PDB entry 4H9O | X-ray diffraction, 2.05 A resolution | chains A and C of the 3 polymer chains in the assembly

[Chain A]
Protein: Histone H3.3
Source organism: Homo sapiens
Reference sequence: P84243 (H33_HUMAN); residues 1-135 here correspond to UniProt positions 2-136 (UniProt number = residue number + 1)
Chain sequence (135 residues; row label = number of the first residue in the row):
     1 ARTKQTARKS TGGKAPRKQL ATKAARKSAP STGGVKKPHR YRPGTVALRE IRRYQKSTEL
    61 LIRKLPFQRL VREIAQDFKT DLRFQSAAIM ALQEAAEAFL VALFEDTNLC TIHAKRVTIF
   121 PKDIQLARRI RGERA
Not modelled in the structure: 1-37, 135
Sequence notes: engineered mutation Met-90 (Gly91 in P84243), Ala-96 (Ser97 in P84243), Phe-99 (Tyr100 in P84243), Ala-102 (Gly103 in P84243), Thr-111 (Ala112 in P84243), Phe-120 (Met121 in P84243)
UniProt features mapped onto this chain:
  - site: Ser-31 (Interaction with ZMYND11)
  - modified residue: Arg-2 (Asymmetric dimethylarginine), Thr-3 (Phosphothreonine), Lys-4 (Allysine), Gln-5 (5-glutamyl dopamine), Thr-6 (Phosphothreonine), Arg-8 (Citrulline), Lys-9 (N6,N6,N6-trimethyllysine), Ser-10 (ADP-ribosylserine), Thr-11 (Phosphothreonine), Lys-14 (N6-(2-hydroxyisobutyryl)lysine), Arg-17 (Asymmetric dimethylarginine), Lys-18 (N6-(2-hydroxyisobutyryl)lysine), Lys-23 (N6-(2-hydroxyisobutyryl)lysine), Arg-26 (Citrulline), Lys-27 (N6,N6,N6-trimethyllysine), Ser-28 (ADP-ribosylserine), Ser-31 (Phosphoserine), Lys-36 (N6,N6,N6-trimethyllysine), Lys-37 (N6-methyllysine), Tyr-41 (Phosphotyrosine) and 9 more in UniProt
  - lipidation: Lys-18 (N6-decanoyllysine)

[Chain C]
Protein: Death domain-associated protein 6
Source organism: Homo sapiens
Reference sequence: Q9UER7 (DAXX_HUMAN); residue numbers follow UniProt; this construct covers 178-389
Chain sequence (212 residues; row label = number of the first residue in the row):
   178 SPRTRGSRRQ IQRLEQLLAL YVAEIRRLQE KELDLSELDD PDSAYLQEAR LKRKLIRLFG
   238 RLCELKDCSS LTGRVIEQRI PYRGTRYPEV NRRIERLINK PGPDTFPDYG DVLRAVEKAA
   298 ARHSLGLPRQ QLQLMAQDAF RDVGIRLQER RHLDLIYNFG CHLTDDYRPG VDPALSDPVL
   358 ARRLRENRSL AMSRLDEVIS KYAMLQDKSE EG
Not modelled in the structure: 178-181, 387-389
UniProt features mapped onto this chain:
  - modified residue (Phosphoserine): Ser-178, Ser-213
  - mutagenesis: Gln-206 (Q206L: Impairs interaction with histones H3 and H4), Ser-220 (S220A: Abolishes interaction with histones H3 and H4), Tyr-222 (Y222A/S: Abolishes interaction with histones H3 and H4; Y222E: Abolishes interaction with histone H3.3), Glu-225 (E225L: Impairs interaction with histones H3 and H4), Lys-229 (K229A/L: Impairs interaction with histones H3 and H4), Arg-251 (R251A: Abolishes interaction with histones H3 and H4), Phe-317 (F317A: Abolishes interaction with histones H3 and H4), Arg-328 (R328A: Abolishes interaction with histones H3 and H4), Asp-331 (D331A: Abolishes interaction with histones H3 and H4)

[How chain A and chain C interact]
Residue-residue contacts (125):
  His-39(A) / Cys-245(C)
  His-39(A) / Ser-246(C)  hydrogen bond (backbone-backbone)
  Arg-40(A) / Cys-245(C)
  Arg-40(A) / Leu-248(C)
  Arg-40(A) / Thr-249(C)
  Arg-40(A) / Gly-250(C)
  Tyr-41(A) / Glu-192(C)  hydrogen bond
  Tyr-41(A) / Phe-236(C)  hydrophobic
  Tyr-41(A) / Leu-239(C)
  Tyr-41(A) / Cys-240(C)  hydrophobic
  Tyr-41(A) / Lys-243(C)
  Tyr-41(A) / Cys-245(C)
  Pro-43(A) / Glu-192(C)
  Pro-43(A) / Phe-236(C)  hydrophobic
  Gly-44(A) / Glu-192(C)  hydrogen bond (backbone-side chain)
  Thr-45(A) / Glu-192(C)  hydrogen bond (side chain-backbone)
  Thr-45(A) / Ala-196(C)
  Val-46(A) / Leu-195(C)  hydrophobic
  Val-46(A) / Val-199(C)  hydrophobic
  Leu-48(A) / Thr-249(C)
  Arg-49(A) / Asp-342(C)  salt bridge
  Ile-51(A) / Leu-232(C)  hydrophobic
  Ile-51(A) / Ile-233(C)
  Ile-51(A) / Thr-249(C)
  Arg-52(A) / Thr-249(C)  hydrogen bond (side chain-backbone)
  Arg-52(A) / Gly-250(C)
  Arg-52(A) / Arg-251(C)
  Arg-52(A) / Asn-335(C)  hydrogen bond
  Arg-53(A) / Asn-335(C)
  Arg-53(A) / Phe-336(C)  hydrogen bond (side chain-backbone)
  Arg-53(A) / Gly-337(C)  hydrogen bond (side chain-backbone)
  Arg-53(A) / Cys-338(C)
  Arg-53(A) / His-339(C)
  Arg-53(A) / Asp-342(C)  salt bridge
  Tyr-54(A) / Val-199(C)
  Tyr-54(A) / Ile-202(C)  hydrophobic
  Tyr-54(A) / Lys-229(C)
  Tyr-54(A) / Leu-232(C)  hydrophobic
  Gln-55(A) / Ile-233(C)
  Gln-55(A) / Thr-249(C)  hydrogen bond
  Gln-55(A) / Arg-251(C)  hydrogen bond
  Lys-56(A) / Arg-251(C)
  Lys-56(A) / Asp-331(C)  salt bridge
  Lys-56(A) / Leu-332(C)
  Lys-56(A) / Asn-335(C)
  Ser-57(A) / Lys-229(C)
  Glu-59(A) / Arg-251(C)  salt bridge
  Glu-59(A) / Pro-280(C)
  Lys-64(A) / Tyr-222(C)
  Lys-64(A) / Leu-223(C)
  Lys-64(A) / Ala-226(C)
  Leu-65(A) / Pro-218(C)  hydrophobic
  Gln-68(A) / Glu-214(C)
  Gln-68(A) / Leu-215(C)  hydrogen bond (side chain-backbone)
  Gln-68(A) / Asp-217(C)  hydrogen bond (side chain-backbone)
  Gln-68(A) / Ser-220(C)  hydrogen bond
  Gln-68(A) / Tyr-222(C)
  Gln-68(A) / Leu-223(C)
  Arg-69(A) / Leu-215(C)
  Arg-69(A) / Asp-216(C)  salt bridge
  Arg-72(A) / Leu-212(C)  hydrogen bond (side chain-backbone)
  Arg-72(A) / Leu-215(C)
  Arg-72(A) / Asp-216(C)
  Ala-75(A) / Leu-212(C)  hydrophobic
  Gln-76(A) / Leu-212(C)
  Thr-80(A) / Leu-212(C)
  Arg-83(A) / Glu-209(C)  salt bridge
  Arg-83(A) / Leu-210(C)
  Arg-83(A) / Asp-211(C)
  Phe-84(A) / Lys-208(C)
  Phe-84(A) / Glu-209(C)
  Phe-84(A) / Leu-210(C)  hydrogen bond (backbone-backbone)
  Phe-84(A) / Leu-215(C)  hydrophobic
  Gln-85(A) / Lys-208(C)
  Gln-85(A) / Leu-340(C)
  Ser-86(A) / Leu-205(C)
  Ser-86(A) / Gln-206(C)
  Ser-86(A) / Lys-208(C)  hydrogen bond (backbone-backbone)
  Ser-86(A) / Leu-210(C)
  Ser-86(A) / Tyr-222(C)
  Ser-86(A) / Glu-225(C)  hydrogen bond
  Ala-87(A) / Gln-206(C)  hydrogen bond (backbone-backbone)
  Ala-87(A) / Cys-338(C)  hydrophobic
  Ala-87(A) / Leu-340(C)  hydrophobic
  Ile-89(A) / Leu-215(C)  hydrophobic
  Ile-89(A) / Tyr-222(C)
  Met-90(A) / Tyr-222(C)
  Met-90(A) / Lys-229(C)
  Ala-91(A) / Phe-336(C)
  Gln-93(A) / Tyr-222(C)  hydrogen bond
  Glu-94(A) / Phe-336(C)
  Ala-98(A) / Leu-332(C)  hydrophobic
  Val-101(A) / Arg-328(C)
  Glu-105(A) / Phe-283(C)
  Glu-105(A) / Gln-325(C)  hydrogen bond
  Glu-105(A) / Arg-328(C)  salt bridge
  Asp-106(A) / Gln-325(C)  hydrogen bond
  Asn-108(A) / Phe-283(C)
  Asn-108(A) / Pro-284(C)  hydrogen bond (side chain-backbone)
  Asn-108(A) / Asp-285(C)
  Asn-108(A) / Phe-317(C)
  Leu-109(A) / Phe-317(C)  hydrophobic
  Leu-109(A) / Gly-321(C)
  Leu-109(A) / Gln-325(C)
  Thr-111(A) / Tyr-286(C)
  Ile-112(A) / Gln-314(C)
  Ile-112(A) / Phe-317(C)  hydrophobic
  His-113(A) / Tyr-286(C)
  Arg-116(A) / Asp-285(C)  salt bridge
  Arg-116(A) / Gly-287(C)
  Arg-116(A) / Asp-288(C)  salt bridge
  Phe-120(A) / Gln-383(C)
  Pro-121(A) / Tyr-379(C)
  Pro-121(A) / Ala-380(C)
  Pro-121(A) / Gln-383(C)
  Lys-122(A) / Gln-383(C)  hydrogen bond (backbone-side chain)
  Lys-122(A) / Asp-384(C)  salt bridge
  Gln-125(A) / Ile-376(C)
  Gln-125(A) / Ser-377(C)
  Gln-125(A) / Ala-380(C)
  Arg-128(A) / Leu-372(C)
  Arg-128(A) / Asp-373(C)  salt bridge
  Arg-128(A) / Ile-376(C)
  Arg-131(A) / Gln-325(C)  hydrogen bond
  Arg-134(A) / Met-369(C)
Other interface residues (no listed pair), chain A (62 interface residues in all): Glu-50, Thr-58, Phe-67, Val-71, Lys-79, Leu-82, Ala-95, Phe-99, Ala-114, Ile-124
Other interface residues (no listed pair), chain C (72 interface residues in all): Gln-193, Arg-203, Glu-207, Ala-221, Arg-230, Asp-244, Ser-247

[Summary]
62 residues of chain A and 72 residues of chain C are in contact, with 24 hydrogen bonds and 11 salt bridges.
Polar contacts include Arg-49(A)/Asp-342(C), Arg-53(A)/Asp-342(C) and Lys-56(A)/Asp-331(C). Curated annotation
(UniProt) lists 9 mutagenesis sites on chain C.
Here chain A is Histone H3.3 and chain C is Death domain-associated protein 6, both from Homo sapiens. Entry
4H9O (Complex structure 2 of DAXX/H3.3(sub5,G90M)/H4) was determined by X-ray diffraction.
